9E2W - chains 4 and 6 of the 15 polymer chains in the assembly; structure by electron microscopy, 3.30 A resolution.

# Chain 4
Molecule: DNA replication licensing factor MCM4
From: Saccharomyces cerevisiae W303
Notes: EC 3.6.4.12
Reference sequence: P30665 (MCM4_YEAST); the author numbering skips numbers that UniProt does not, so the offset changes along the chain: 1-175 = UniProt 1-175; 340-1097 = UniProt 176-933
Chain sequence (933 residues; numbered 1 to 1097; 164 numbers in that range are skipped by the numbering (no residue carries them; nothing is unmodelled there); the number before each row is that of its first residue):
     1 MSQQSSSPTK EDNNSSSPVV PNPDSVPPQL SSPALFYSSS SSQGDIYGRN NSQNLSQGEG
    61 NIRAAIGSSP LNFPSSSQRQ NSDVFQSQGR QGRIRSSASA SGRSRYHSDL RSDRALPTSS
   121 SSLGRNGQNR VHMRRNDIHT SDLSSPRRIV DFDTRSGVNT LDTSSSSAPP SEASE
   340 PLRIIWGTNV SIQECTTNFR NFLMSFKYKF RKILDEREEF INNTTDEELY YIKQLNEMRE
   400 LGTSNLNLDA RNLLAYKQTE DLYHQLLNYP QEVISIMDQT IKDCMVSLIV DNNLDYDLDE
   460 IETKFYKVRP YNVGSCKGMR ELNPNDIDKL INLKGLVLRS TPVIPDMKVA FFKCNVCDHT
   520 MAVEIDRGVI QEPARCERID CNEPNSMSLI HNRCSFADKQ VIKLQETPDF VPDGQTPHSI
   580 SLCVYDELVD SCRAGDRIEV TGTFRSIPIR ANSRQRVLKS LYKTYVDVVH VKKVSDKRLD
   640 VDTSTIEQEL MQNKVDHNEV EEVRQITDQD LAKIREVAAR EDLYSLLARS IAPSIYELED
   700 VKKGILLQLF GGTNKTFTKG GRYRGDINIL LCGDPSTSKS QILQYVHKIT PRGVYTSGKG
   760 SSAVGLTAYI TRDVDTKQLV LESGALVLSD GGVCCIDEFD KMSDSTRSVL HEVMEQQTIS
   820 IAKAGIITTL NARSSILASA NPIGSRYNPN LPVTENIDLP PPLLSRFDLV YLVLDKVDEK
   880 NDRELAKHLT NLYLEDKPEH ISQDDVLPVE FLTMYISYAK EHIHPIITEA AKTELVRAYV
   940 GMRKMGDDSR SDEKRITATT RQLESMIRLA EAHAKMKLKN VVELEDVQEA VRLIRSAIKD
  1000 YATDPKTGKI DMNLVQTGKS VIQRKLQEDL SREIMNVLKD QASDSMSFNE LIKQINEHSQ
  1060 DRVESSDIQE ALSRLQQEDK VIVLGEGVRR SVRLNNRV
Unresolved in the structure: 1-174, 634-664, 893-902, 946-952, 1001-1097
UniProt features mapped onto this chain:
  - motif: Ser-864 to Asp-867 (Arginine finger)
  - binding site (ATP): Gly-732 to Ser-739
  - modified residue (Phosphoserine): Ser-52, Ser-56, Ser-69
Metal / ion sites: Zn2+: Cys-513, Cys-516, Cys-535, Cys-540; Mg2+: Ser-739, Asp-796 (together with ATP)
Residues lining bound ligands:
  - ATP (adenosine-5'-triphosphate), molecule 1: Ser-693, Ile-694, Tyr-695, Pro-734, Ser-735, Thr-736, Ser-737, Lys-738, Ser-739, Gln-740, Asn-840, Leu-884, His-887, Leu-888
  - ATP, molecule 2: Glu-814, Arg-865, Thr-959, Arg-960, Glu-963

# Chain 6
Molecule: DNA replication licensing factor MCM6
From: Saccharomyces cerevisiae W303
Notes: EC 3.6.4.12
Reference sequence: P53091 (MCM6_YEAST); the author numbering skips numbers that UniProt does not, so the offset changes along the chain: 1-91 = UniProt 1-91; 181-1106 = UniProt 92-1017
Chain sequence (1017 residues; numbered 1 to 1106; 89 numbers in that range are skipped by the numbering (no residue carries them; nothing is unmodelled there); the number before each row is that of its first residue):
     1 MSSPFPADTP SSNRPSNSSP PPSSIGAGFG SSSGLDSQIG SRLHFPSSSQ PHVSNSQTGP
    61 FVNDSTQFSS QRLQTDGSAT NDMEGNEPAR S
   181 FKSRALNHVK KVDDVTGEKV REAFEQFLED FSVQSTDTGE VEKVYRAQIE FMKIYDLNTI
   241 YIDYQHLSMR ENGALAMAIS EQYYRFLPFL QKGLRRVVRK YAPELLNTSD SLKRSEGDEG
   301 QADEDEQQDD DMNGSSLPRD SGSSAAPGNG TSAMATRSIT TSTSPEQTER VFQISFFNLP
   361 TVHRIRDIRS EKIGSLLSIS GTVTRTSEVR PELYKASFTC DMCRAIVDNV EQSFKYTEPT
   421 FCPNPSCENR AFWTLNVTRS RFLDWQKVRI QENANEIPTG SMPRTLDVIL RGDSVERAKP
   481 GDRCKFTGVE IVVPDVTQLG LPGVKPSSTL DTRGISKTTE GLNSGVTGLR SLGVRDLTYK
   541 ISFLACHVIS IGSNIGASSP DANSNNRETE LQMAANLQAN NVYQDNERDQ EVFLNSLSSD
   601 EINELKEMVK DEHIYDKLVR SIAPAVFGHE AVKKGILLQM LGGVHKSTVE GIKLRGDINI
   661 CVVGDPSTSK SQFLKYVVGF APRSVYTSGK ASSAAGLTAA VVRDEEGGDY TIEAGALMLA
   721 DNGICCIDEF DKMDISDQVA IHEAMEQQTI SIAKAGIHAT LNARTSILAA ANPVGGRYNR
   781 KLSLRGNLNM TAPIMSRFDL FFVILDDCNE KIDTELASHI VDLHMKRDEA IEPPFSAEQL
   841 RRYIKYARTF KPILTKEARS YLVEKYKELR KDDAQGFSRS SYRITVRQLE SMIRLSEAIA
   901 RANCVDEITP SFIAEAYDLL RQSIIRVDVD DVEMDEEFDN IESQSHAASG NNDDNDDGTG
   961 SGVITSEPPA DIEEGQSEAT ARPGTSEKKK TTVTYDKYVS MMNMIVRKIA EVDREGAEEL
  1021 TAVDIVDWYL LQKENDLGSL AEYWEERRLA FKVIKRLVKD RILMEIHGTR HNLRDLENEE
  1081 NENNKTVYVI HPNCEVLDQL EPQDSS
Unresolved in the structure: 1-90, 214-220, 290-340, 508-517, 553-588, 875-881, 925-1106
UniProt features mapped onto this chain:
  - motif: Ser-796 to Asp-799 (Arginine finger)
  - binding site (ATP): Gly-664 to Ser-671
  - modified residue: Ser-78 (Phosphoserine), Ser-338 (Phosphoserine), Ser-461 (Phosphoserine), Thr-855 (Phosphothreonine)
Metal / ion sites: Zn2+: Cys-400, Cys-403, Cys-422, Cys-427; Mg2+: Ser-671 (together with ATP)
Residues lining bound ligands:
  - ADP (adenosine-5'-diphosphate): Leu-654, Glu-746, Gln-747, Arg-797, Val-886, Arg-887, Glu-890
  - ATP (adenosine-5'-triphosphate): Ala-625, Val-626, Phe-627, His-629, Pro-666, Ser-667, Thr-668, Ser-669, Lys-670, Ser-671, Gln-672, Asp-728, Asn-772, Leu-816, His-819, Ile-820

# How chain 4 and chain 6 interact
Pairs across the interface (135; chain 4 residue first):
  Thr-500(4) / Thr-518(6)
  Thr-500(4) / Thr-519(6)
  Val-502(4) / Arg-369(6)
  Pro-504(4) / Ser-370(6)
  Pro-504(4) / Val-492(6)  hydrophobic
  Pro-504(4) / Tyr-539(6)  hydrophobic
  Pro-504(4) / Ile-541(6)  hydrophobic
  Val-515(4) / Leu-186(6)  hydrophobic
  Val-515(4) / Lys-191(6)
  Cys-516(4) / Lys-191(6)
  Cys-516(4) / Val-192(6)  hydrogen bond (backbone-backbone)
  Asp-517(4) / Lys-191(6)  salt bridge
  Asp-517(4) / Val-192(6)
  Ile-524(4) / Val-526(6)  hydrophobic
  Gly-527(4) / Val-526(6)
  Gly-527(4) / Thr-527(6)  hydrogen bond (backbone-backbone)
  Val-528(4) / Thr-527(6)
  Ile-529(4) / Val-526(6)  hydrophobic
  Ile-529(4) / Thr-527(6)  hydrogen bond (backbone-backbone)
  Ile-529(4) / Gly-528(6)
  Ile-529(4) / Leu-529(6)  hydrophobic
  Glu-531(4) / Gly-528(6)
  Glu-531(4) / Leu-529(6)
  Glu-531(4) / Arg-530(6)  salt bridge
  Pro-532(4) / Arg-530(6)
  Arg-537(4) / Lys-190(6)
  Arg-537(4) / Val-192(6)
  Glu-542(4) / Arg-184(6)  salt bridge
  Asn-544(4) / Arg-530(6)  hydrogen bond
  Leu-548(4) / Leu-529(6)  hydrophobic
  His-550(4) / Val-492(6)
  His-550(4) / Tyr-539(6)  hydrogen bond
  Asn-551(4) / Tyr-264(6)
  Asn-551(4) / Ile-491(6)
  Asn-551(4) / Val-492(6)  hydrogen bond (side chain-backbone)
  Arg-552(4) / Arg-265(6)
  Phe-555(4) / Ser-370(6)
  Phe-555(4) / Ile-373(6)  hydrophobic
  Phe-555(4) / Val-492(6)  hydrophobic
  Phe-555(4) / Tyr-539(6)  hydrophobic
  Ala-556(4) / Ser-370(6)  hydrogen bond (backbone-side chain)
  Asp-557(4) / Arg-369(6)
  Asp-557(4) / Ser-370(6)  hydrogen bond (side chain-backbone)
  Lys-558(4) / Leu-522(6)  hydrogen bond (side chain-backbone)
  Lys-558(4) / Asn-523(6)
  Gln-559(4) / Arg-464(6)
  Val-560(4) / Thr-519(6)
  Lys-562(4) / Glu-520(6)  salt bridge
  Ser-580(4) / Glu-520(6)
  Ser-580(4) / Leu-522(6)
  Cys-582(4) / Leu-522(6)  hydrophobic
  Val-588(4) / Arg-369(6)
  Asp-589(4) / Arg-366(6)
  Asp-589(4) / Arg-369(6)  salt bridge
  Asp-589(4) / Arg-464(6)  salt bridge
  Arg-592(4) / Pro-458(6)
  Arg-592(4) / Thr-459(6)  hydrogen bond (side chain-backbone)
  Arg-592(4) / Ser-461(6)  hydrogen bond
  Arg-609(4) / Val-534(6)  hydrogen bond (side chain-backbone)
  Ser-612(4) / Ser-507(6)
  Ser-612(4) / Arg-535(6)
  Arg-613(4) / Lys-505(6)
  Arg-613(4) / Pro-506(6)  hydrogen bond (side chain-backbone)
  Arg-613(4) / Val-534(6)
  Gln-614(4) / Val-534(6)
  Arg-615(4) / Val-534(6)
  Lys-622(4) / Glu-520(6)
  Lys-622(4) / Leu-522(6)
  Tyr-624(4) / Leu-522(6)  hydrophobic
  Lys-714(4) / His-824(6)
  Lys-714(4) / Arg-827(6)
  Phe-716(4) / Leu-823(6)
  Phe-716(4) / Arg-827(6)
  Phe-716(4) / Asp-828(6)
  Thr-717(4) / Asp-828(6)
  Lys-718(4) / Pro-624(6)
  Lys-718(4) / Asp-828(6)  salt bridge
  Lys-718(4) / Ile-831(6)  hydrogen bond (side chain-backbone)
  Tyr-722(4) / Leu-823(6)
  Asp-774(4) / Thr-518(6)
  Gln-777(4) / Arg-449(6)
  Gln-777(4) / Thr-465(6)  hydrogen bond
  Leu-778(4) / Thr-384(6)
  Leu-778(4) / Arg-385(6)
  Val-779(4) / Gln-451(6)
  Leu-780(4) / Gln-451(6)  hydrogen bond (backbone-side chain)
  Glu-781(4) / Met-462(6)
  Asp-803(4) / Lys-690(6)  salt bridge
  Ser-804(4) / Ser-692(6)
  Ser-807(4) / Lys-690(6)  hydrogen bond (side chain-backbone)
  Ser-807(4) / Ser-692(6)
  Val-808(4) / Ser-692(6)
  His-810(4) / Asp-728(6)
  His-810(4) / Glu-729(6)  salt bridge
  Glu-814(4) / Ser-671(6)  hydrogen bond
  Glu-814(4) / Lys-675(6)
  Glu-814(4) / Tyr-686(6)  hydrogen bond
  Gln-815(4) / Lys-675(6)
  Gln-815(4) / Tyr-686(6)
  Ala-821(4) / Glu-713(6)
  Ala-821(4) / Leu-719(6)  hydrophobic
  Lys-822(4) / Glu-713(6)
  Gly-824(4) / Pro-480(6)
  Ile-825(4) / Thr-384(6)
  Ile-825(4) / Gly-481(6)
  Ile-826(4) / Pro-480(6)
  Ile-826(4) / Gly-481(6)
  Ile-826(4) / Leu-719(6)  hydrophobic
  Thr-827(4) / Gly-481(6)
  Ile-926(4) / His-824(6)
  Ile-926(4) / Met-825(6)
  Thr-927(4) / Met-825(6)
  Glu-928(4) / Met-825(6)
  Lys-931(4) / Ser-818(6)  hydrogen bond
  Lys-931(4) / Val-821(6)
  Lys-931(4) / Asp-822(6)  salt bridge
  Lys-931(4) / Met-825(6)
  Val-935(4) / Ser-818(6)
  Tyr-938(4) / Ala-817(6)  hydrophobic
  Val-939(4) / Glu-810(6)
  Val-939(4) / Thr-814(6)
  Arg-942(4) / Asp-806(6)  salt bridge
  Arg-942(4) / Asp-807(6)  hydrogen bond (side chain-backbone)
  Arg-942(4) / Asp-813(6)  salt bridge
  Lys-943(4) / Glu-810(6)  salt bridge
  Lys-953(4) / Cys-808(6)  hydrogen bond
  Ile-955(4) / Arg-777(6)
  Ile-955(4) / Asp-806(6)
  Thr-958(4) / Ser-667(6)
  Thr-959(4) / Ser-667(6)  hydrogen bond
  Thr-959(4) / Leu-816(6)
  Arg-960(4) / Ser-667(6)
  Leu-962(4) / Ala-817(6)
  Leu-962(4) / Ile-820(6)  hydrophobic
  Ile-966(4) / His-824(6)
Also at the interface, not in a pair above, chain 4 (94 interface residues in all): Arg-498, Ser-499, Pro-501, Ile-503, Met-506, Ala-533, Ile-549, Ile-606, Thr-712, Asn-713, Thr-715, Asp-772, Ser-782, Pro-861, Leu-934, Glu-963
Also at the interface, not in a pair above, chain 6 (89 interface residues in all): Ile-368, Glu-371, Phe-414, Ala-454, Pro-463, Asp-482, Pro-494, Gln-498, Ser-524, Asp-536, Leu-537, Lys-540, Ala-625, Ala-691, Lys-732, Glu-832, Pro-833

# In short
94 residues of chain 4 face 89 of chain 6 across their interface, with 23 hydrogen bonds and 13 salt bridges.
Polar contacts include Asp-517(4)/Lys-191(6), Glu-531(4)/Arg-530(6) and Glu-542(4)/Arg-184(6). One ATP
molecule is bound between chain 4 and chain 6. Ligands of chain 4: ATP.
Chain 4 is DNA replication licensing factor MCM4 and chain 6 is DNA replication licensing factor MCM6, both
from Saccharomyces cerevisiae W303; the structure, Cryo-EM structure of yeast CMG helicase stalled at
G4-containing DNA template, state 1, was determined by electron microscopy together with 9E2Y, 9E2Z and 9E2X
from the same study.
